Entry 8SMY (electron microscopy, 3.20 A resolution); this record covers chains E and J of the 12 polymer chains in the assembly.

== Chain E ==
Protein: Histone H3.1
From: Homo sapiens
Reference sequence: P68431 (H31_HUMAN); residues 0-135 here correspond to UniProt positions 1-136 (UniProt number = residue number + 1)
Chain sequence (140 residues; numbered -4 to 135; the number before each row is that of its first residue; numbers below 1 keep their minus sign (Gly-4 is residue -4)):
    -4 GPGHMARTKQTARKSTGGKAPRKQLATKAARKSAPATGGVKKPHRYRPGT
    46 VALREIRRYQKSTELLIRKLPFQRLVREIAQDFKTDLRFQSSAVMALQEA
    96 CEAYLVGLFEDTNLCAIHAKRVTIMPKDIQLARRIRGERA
Not modelled in the structure: -4 to 36
Construct notes: expression tag (-4 to -1)
Swiss-Prot annotation at these positions:
  - modified residue: Arg2 (Asymmetric dimethylarginine), Thr3 (Phosphothreonine), Lys4 (Allysine), Gln5 (5-glutamyl dopamine), Thr6 (Phosphothreonine), Arg8 (Citrulline), Lys9 (N6,N6,N6-trimethyllysine), Ser10 (ADP-ribosylserine), Thr11 (Phosphothreonine), Lys14 (N6-(2-hydroxyisobutyryl)lysine), Arg17 (Asymmetric dimethylarginine), Lys18 (N6-(2-hydroxyisobutyryl)lysine), Lys23 (N6-(2-hydroxyisobutyryl)lysine), Arg26 (Citrulline), Lys27 (N6,N6,N6-trimethyllysine), Ser28 (ADP-ribosylserine), Lys36 (N6,N6,N6-trimethyllysine), Lys37 (N6-methyllysine), Tyr41 (Phosphotyrosine), Lys56 (N6,N6,N6-trimethyllysine) and 8 more in UniProt
  - lipidation: Lys18 (N6-decanoyllysine)

== Chain J ==
Molecule: 147-nt DNA strand
From: Homo sapiens
Sequence (147 nucleotides; numbered -73 to 73; the number before each row is that of its first residue; numbers below 1 keep their minus sign (DA-73 is residue -73)):
   -73 ATCGGATGTATATATCTGACACGTGCCTGGAGACTAGGGAGTAATCCCCT
   -23 TGGCGGTTAAAACGCGGGGGACAGCGCGTACGTGCGTTTAAGCGGTGCTA
    27 GAGCTGTCTACGACCAATTGAGCGGCCTCGGCACCGGGATTCTCGAT

== Chain E / chain J interface ==
Residue-residue contacts (22):
  Arg40(E) with DG-8(J), base contact
  Tyr41(E) with DT69(J), phosphate contact; DC70(J), sugar contact
  Arg42(E) with DG-5(J), salt bridge to the phosphate; DC70(J), salt bridge to the phosphate; DG71(J), phosphate contact
  Thr45(E) with DC70(J), phosphate contact
  Arg63(E) with DA-14(J), phosphate contact; DA-13(J), salt bridge to the phosphate
  Arg72(E) with DT-23(J), salt bridge to the phosphate
  Arg83(E) with DT-24(J), base contact; DT-23(J), phosphate contact
  Phe84(E) with DT-24(J), phosphate contact; DT-23(J), hydrogen bond to the phosphate
  Gln85(E) with DT-24(J), phosphate contact
  Ser86(E) with DT-24(J), phosphate contact
  Arg116(E) with DA-3(J), phosphate contact; DC-2(J), phosphate contact
  Val117(E) with DA-3(J), hydrogen bond to the phosphate
  Thr118(E) with DA-3(J), hydrogen bond to the phosphate
  Met120(E) with DA-3(J), phosphate contact; DC-2(J), phosphate contact
Other interface residues (no listed pair), chain E (17 interface residues in all): His39, Pro43, Leu82
Other interface residues (no listed pair), chain J (12 interface residues in all): DG-4

== In short ==
17 residues of chain E and 12 residues of chain J are in contact, with 3 hydrogen bonds and 4 salt bridges.
Polar pairs include Phe84(E)-DT-23(J), Val117(E)-DA-3(J) and Thr118(E)-DA-3(J).
Here chain E is Histone H3.1 and chain J is a 147-nt DNA strand, both from Homo sapiens. Entry 8SMY (Cryo-EM
structure of the human nucleosome core particle in complex with RNF168 and UbcH5c~Ub (UbcH5c chemically ...)
was determined by electron microscopy together with 8SMW, 8SMX, 8SMZ, 8SN0, 8SN1, 8SN2 and 3 further entries
from the same study.
